6PTT - chain A; structure by X-ray diffraction, 1.84 A resolution.

[Chain A]
Name: Cytochrome c oxidase subunit 2
Organism: Thermus thermophilus
Notes: EC 1.9.3.1
Reference sequence: P98052 (COX2_THETH); residues 44-168 here correspond to UniProt positions 11-135 (UniProt number = residue number - 33)
Chain sequence (126 residues; each row starts with the number of its first residue):
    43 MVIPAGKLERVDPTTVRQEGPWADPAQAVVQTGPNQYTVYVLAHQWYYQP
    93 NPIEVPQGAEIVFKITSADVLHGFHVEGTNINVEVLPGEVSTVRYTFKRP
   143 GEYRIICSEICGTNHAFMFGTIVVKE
Disordered / not traced: 43-49
Sequence notes: expression tag (43); conflict His86 (Phe53 in P98052), Gln87 (Ala54 in P98052), Trp88 (Phe55 in P98052), Tyr89 (Gly56 in P98052), Ala110 (Pro77 in P98052), Leu113 (Ile80 in P98052), Ser150 (Asn117 in P98052), Glu151 (Gln118 in P98052), Ile152 (Tyr119 in P98052), Thr155 (Leu122 in P98052), Asn156 (Gly123 in P98052), Ala158 (Gln125 in P98052), Phe159 (Asn126 in P98052)
Metal / ion sites: dinuclear copper ion: His114, Cys149, Glu151, Cys153, His157, Met160
UniProt features mapped onto this chain:
  - binding site (Cu cation): His114, Cys149, Cys153, His157
Reported in the primary citation:
  - dinuclear copper ion coordination: Met160

[Overview]
His114, Cys149, Glu151, Cys153, His157 and Met160 coordinate a dinuclear copper ion ion. Curated annotation
(UniProt) lists 4 Cu cation-binding residues. From the paper: dinuclear copper ion coordination by Met160.
Chain A is Cytochrome c oxidase subunit 2 (Thermus thermophilus); the structure, Soluble model of Arabidopsis
thaliana CuA (Tt3LAt), was determined by X-ray diffraction, deposited together with 6PTY.
